Entry 3RIV (X-ray diffraction, 1.76 A resolution); this record covers chain A.

# Chain A
Protein: Ascorbate peroxidase
From: Leishmania major
Notes: EC 1.11.1.11; fragment: C-terminal catalytic domain
Reference sequence: Q4Q3K2 (Q4Q3K2_LEIMA); numbering as in UniProt (aligned over 35-303)
Sequence (271 residues; row label = number of the first residue in the row):
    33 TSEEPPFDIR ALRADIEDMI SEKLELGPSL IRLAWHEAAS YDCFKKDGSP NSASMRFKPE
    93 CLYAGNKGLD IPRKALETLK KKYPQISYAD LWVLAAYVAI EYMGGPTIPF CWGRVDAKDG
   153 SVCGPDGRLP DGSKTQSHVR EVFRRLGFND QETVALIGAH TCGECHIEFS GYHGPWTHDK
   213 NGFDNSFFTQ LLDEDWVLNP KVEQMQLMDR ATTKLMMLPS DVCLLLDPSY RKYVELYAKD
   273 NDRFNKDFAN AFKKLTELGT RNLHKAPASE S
Not modelled in the structure: 33, 301-303
Construct notes: expression tag (33-34)
Bound ions: Ca2+: E69, S72, S81, S86, E92; heme Fe near H192 (its only coordinating residue here); K+: T193, T209, D211, G214, S218
Ligand contacts: heme (HEM): P60, S61, I63, R64, W67, P162, D163, G164, V171, F175, L188, I189, A191, H192, C194, G195, E196, C197, H198, F201, S202, Y204, W208, L250, S252, F280, F284
What the authors report for this chain:
  - K+ coordination: T193, T209, D211, G214, S218
  - Ca2+ coordination: E69, S72, S81, S86, E92
  - contacts within the chain: C197-W208
  - catalytic residues: W208
  - mutagenesis - C197T, W208F: decreased catalytic activity on cytochrome c
  - specificity-determining residues: F201 (proposed by the authors, not directly observed)
  - mutagenesis - C197T: abolished stability in response to EPR signal

# Overview
Bound to chain A: heme. The Ca2+ site is built by E69, S72, S81, S86 and E92. The K+ site is built by T193,
T209, D211, G214 and S218. The paper reports the catalytic residue W208; C197T and W208F reduce catalytic
activity on cytochrome c.
Chain A is Ascorbate peroxidase (Leishmania major); the structure, The Crystal Structure of Leishmania major
Peroxidase, was determined by X-ray diffraction, deposited together with 3RIW.
